PDB entry 5AO3 | X-ray diffraction, 3.00 A resolution | chains A and B of the 4 polymer chains in the assembly

# Chain A (and B)
Name: Deoxynucleoside triphosphate triphosphohydrolase SAMHD1
Source organism: Homo sapiens
Notes: EC 3.1.5.-; chain B of this document is another copy of the same molecule, construct and numbering; everything in this record applies to it too
UniProt: Q9Y3Z3 (SAMH1_HUMAN); residue numbers follow UniProt; this construct covers 115-626
Chain sequence (538 residues; row label = number of the first residue in the row):
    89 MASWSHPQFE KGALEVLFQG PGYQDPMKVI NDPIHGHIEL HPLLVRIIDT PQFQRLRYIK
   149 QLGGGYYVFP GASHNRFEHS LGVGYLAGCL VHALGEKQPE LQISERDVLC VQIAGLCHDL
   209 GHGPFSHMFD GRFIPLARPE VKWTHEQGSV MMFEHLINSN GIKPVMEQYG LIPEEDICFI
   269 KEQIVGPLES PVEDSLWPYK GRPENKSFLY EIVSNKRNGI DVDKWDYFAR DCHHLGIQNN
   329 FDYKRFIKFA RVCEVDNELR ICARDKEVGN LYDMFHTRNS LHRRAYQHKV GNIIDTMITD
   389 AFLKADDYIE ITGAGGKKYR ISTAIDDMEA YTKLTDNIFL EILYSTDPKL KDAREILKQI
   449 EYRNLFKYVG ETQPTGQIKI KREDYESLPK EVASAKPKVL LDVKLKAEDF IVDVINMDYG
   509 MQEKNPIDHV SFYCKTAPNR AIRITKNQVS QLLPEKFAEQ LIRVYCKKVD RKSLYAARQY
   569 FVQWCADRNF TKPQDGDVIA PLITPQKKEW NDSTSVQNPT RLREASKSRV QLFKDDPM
Not modelled in the structure: 89-114, 277-284, 508-512, 531-546, 584-626 (chain B: 89-114, 277-284, 507-513, 531-546, 584-626)
Disulfide bonds: Cys-341/Cys-350
Sequence notes: expression tag (89-114)
Metal / ion sites: Fe ion: His-167, His-206, Asp-311 (together with sulfate ion)
Ligand contacts:
  - GTP (guanosine-5'-triphosphate), molecule 1: Lys-116, Val-117, Ile-118, Val-133, Ile-136, Asp-137, Gln-142, Arg-145, Phe-165
  - GTP, molecule 2: Tyr-155, Val-156, Phe-157, Pro-158, Val-378, Arg-451, Leu-453
Curated features (UniProtKB/Swiss-Prot):
  - active site: His-233
  - binding site (GTP): Lys-116, Val-117, Asp-137, Gln-142, Arg-145, Arg-451, Lys-455, Lys-523
  - binding site (dATP): Asn-119, Gln-149, Val-156, Arg-164, His-210, His-215, Lys-312, Tyr-315, Asp-319, Arg-333, Arg-352, Lys-354, Asn-358, Arg-366, Gln-375, His-376, Lys-377, Lys-523
  - binding site (dCTP): Asn-119, Gln-149, Val-156, Arg-164, His-210, His-215, Lys-312, Tyr-315, Asp-319, Arg-333, Arg-352, Lys-354, Arg-366, Arg-372, Gln-375, His-376, Lys-377, Lys-523
  - binding site (dGTP): Asn-119, Gln-149, Leu-150, Val-156, Arg-164, Lys-312, Tyr-315, Asp-319, Arg-333, Arg-352, Lys-354, Asn-358, Arg-366, Tyr-374, Gln-375, His-376, Lys-377, Lys-523
  - binding site (dTTP): Asn-119, Gln-149, Val-156, Arg-164, His-210, His-215, Lys-312, Tyr-315, Asp-319, Arg-333, Arg-352, Lys-354, Gln-375, His-376, Lys-377, Lys-523
  - binding site (Mn(2+)): His-167, His-206, Asp-207, Asp-311
  - modified residue: Thr-592 (Microbial infection: Phosphothreonine)
  - cross-link (Glycyl lysine isopeptide (Lys-Gly)): Lys-467 (interchain with G-Cter in SUMO2), Lys-469 (interchain with G-Cter in SUMO2), Lys-492 (interchain with G-Cter in SUMO2), Lys-622 (interchain with G-Cter in SUMO2)
  - natural variant: Asp-120 to His-123 (deletion: In AGS5), His-123 (H123P: In AGS5), Arg-143 (R143C: In AGS5; R143H: In AGS5), Arg-145 (R145Q: In AGS5), His-167 (H167Y: In AGS5), Ile-201 (I201N: In AGS5 and CHBL2), Gly-209 (G209S: In AGS5), Met-254 (M254V: In AGS5), Arg-290 (R290H: In AGS5), Leu-369 (L369S: In AGS5), Met-385 (M385V: In AGS5), Ile-448 (I448T: In AGS5), 1 further natural variant entry in UniProt
  - mutagenesis: Asp-137 (D137A: Impairs homotetramerization and nearly abolishes dNTPase activity), Gln-142 (Q142E/A: Impairs homotetramerization and nearly abolishes dNTPase activity; when associated with K-145), Arg-143 (R143A: Abolished ability to restrict infection by viruses), Arg-145 (R145A: Impairs homotetramerization and nearly abolishes dNTPase activity. Abolished ability to restrict infection by viruses; R145K: Impairs homotetramerization and nearly abolishes dNTPase activity ...), Gln-149 (Q149A: Abolished dNTPase activity without affecting homotetramerization. Abolished dNTPase activity; when associated with A-319), Arg-164 (R164A: Abolished ability to restrict infection by viruses), His-167 (H167A: Abolished ability to restrict infection by viruses), His-206 to Asp-207 (Abolishes zinc binding and dNTPase activity. Does not affect ability to promote DNA end resection at stalled replication forks), His-206 (H206A: Abolished ability to restrict infection by viruses), Asp-207 (D207A: Abolished ability to restrict infection by viruses; D207N/A: Loss of dNTPase activity), His-210 (H210A: Abolished dNTPase activity without affecting homotetramerization), His-215 (H215A: Abolished dNTPase activity without affecting homotetramerization), 30 further mutagenesis entries in UniProt
What the authors report for this chain:
  - binding site for GTP: Lys-116, Asp-137, Gln-142, Arg-145, Arg-451
  - mutagenesis - R372D: abolished growth
  - mutagenesis - R372D: abolished catalytic activity
  - post-translational modification sites: Thr-592

# How chain A and chain B interact
Pairs across the interface (17; chain A residue first):
  Asn-328(A) / Arg-333(B)
  Arg-333(A) / Asn-328(B)
  Arg-333(A) / Asp-361(B)  salt bridge
  Phe-337(A) / Gln-326(B)
  Asp-353(A) / Tyr-360(B)
  Lys-354(A) / Tyr-360(B)
  Lys-354(A) / His-364(B)
  Val-356(A) / Tyr-360(B)  hydrophobic
  Gly-357(A) / Gly-357(B)
  Gly-357(A) / Tyr-360(B)
  Tyr-360(A) / Asp-353(B)  hydrogen bond (side chain-backbone)
  Tyr-360(A) / Lys-354(B)
  Tyr-360(A) / Val-356(B)
  Tyr-360(A) / Gly-357(B)
  Asp-361(A) / Arg-333(B)  salt bridge
  Asp-361(A) / Lys-354(B)
  Asp-361(A) / Gly-357(B)
Other interface residues (no listed pair), chain A (12 interface residues in all): Glu-355, Asn-358, His-364
Other interface residues (no listed pair), chain B (11 interface residues in all): Asn-358

# In short
The interface between chain A and chain B involves 12 residues on one side and 11 on the other; the contacts
include 1 hydrogen bond and 2 salt bridges. Polar contacts include Arg-333(A)/Asp-361(B) and
Tyr-360(A)/Asp-353(B). From the paper: a binding site for GTP at Lys-116(A), Asp-137(A) and Gln-142(A) among
others; R372D of chain A abolishes growth.
Chain A and chain B are both Deoxynucleoside triphosphate triphosphohydrolase SAMHD1 (Homo sapiens); the
structure, Crystal structure of human SAMHD1 (amino acid residues 115-626) bound to GTP, was determined by
X-ray diffraction together with 5AO0, 5AO1, 5AO2 and 5AO4 from the same study.
